PDB entry 2WBB | X-ray diffraction, 2.22 A resolution | chains C and D of the 4 polymer chains in the assembly

== Chain C (and D) ==
Protein: Fructose-1,6-bisphosphatase 1
Source organism: Homo sapiens
Notes: EC 3.1.3.11; chain D of this document is another copy of the same molecule, construct and numbering; everything in this record applies to it too
UniProtKB: P09467 (F16P1_HUMAN); residues 0-337 here correspond to UniProt positions 1-338 (UniProt number = residue number + 1)
Chain sequence (338 residues; each row starts with the number of its first residue; numbering starts at 0):
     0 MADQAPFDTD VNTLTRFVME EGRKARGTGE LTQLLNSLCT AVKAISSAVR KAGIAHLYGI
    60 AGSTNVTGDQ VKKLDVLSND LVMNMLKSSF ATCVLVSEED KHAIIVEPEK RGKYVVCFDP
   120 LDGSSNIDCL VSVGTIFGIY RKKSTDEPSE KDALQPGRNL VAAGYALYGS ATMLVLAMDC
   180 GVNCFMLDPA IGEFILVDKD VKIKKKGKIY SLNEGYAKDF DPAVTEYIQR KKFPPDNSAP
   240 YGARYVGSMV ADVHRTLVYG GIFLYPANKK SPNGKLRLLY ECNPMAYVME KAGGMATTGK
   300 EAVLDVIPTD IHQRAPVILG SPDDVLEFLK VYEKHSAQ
Disordered / not traced: 0-8, 62-71, 337
UniProt features mapped onto this chain:
  - binding site (AMP): Val17 to Gly21, Thr27 to Thr31, Lys112, Tyr113, Arg140
  - binding site (Mg(2+)): Asp68, Glu97, Asp118, Leu120, Asp121, Glu280
  - binding site (substrate): Asp121 to Ser124, Asn212 to Tyr215, Arg243 to Met248, Tyr264, Lys274 to Arg276
  - modified residue: Ala1 (N-acetylalanine), Lys150 (N6-succinyllysine), Tyr215 (Phosphotyrosine), Tyr244 (Phosphotyrosine), Tyr264 (Phosphotyrosine)

== Interface between chain C and chain D ==
Contacting residue pairs - 131 pairs, chain C then chain D:
  Val10(C) - Tyr57(D)
  Val10(C) - Gly58(D)
  Val10(C) - Ile59(D)
  Val48(C) - Ser169(D)
  Val48(C) - Ala170(D)
  Arg49(C) - Arg49(D)
  Arg49(C) - Gly168(D)  hydrogen bond (side chain-backbone)
  Arg49(C) - Ser169(D)  hydrogen bond (side chain-backbone)
  Arg49(C) - Ala170(D)
  Arg49(C) - Leu186(D)
  Arg49(C) - Pro188(D)
  Lys50(C) - Ala170(D)
  Lys50(C) - Met185(D)
  Lys50(C) - Asp187(D)
  Lys50(C) - Pro188(D)
  Ala51(C) - Asp187(D)
  Ala51(C) - Pro188(D)  hydrophobic
  Gly52(C) - Asp187(D)  hydrogen bond (backbone-side chain)
  Gly52(C) - Ala189(D)
  Ile53(C) - Asp187(D)  hydrogen bond (backbone-side chain)
  Ala54(C) - Asp187(D)  hydrogen bond (backbone-side chain)
  Ala54(C) - Ile190(D)  hydrophobic
  Ala54(C) - Ile194(D)  hydrophobic
  Tyr57(C) - Val10(D)
  Tyr57(C) - Ile194(D)  hydrophobic
  Tyr57(C) - Leu195(D)
  Tyr57(C) - Val196(D)
  Gly58(C) - Val10(D)
  Ile59(C) - Val10(D)
  Ile59(C) - Ile190(D)  hydrophobic
  Ser124(C) - Tyr258(D)  hydrogen bond (backbone-side chain)
  Asn125(C) - Arg243(D)
  Asn125(C) - Tyr258(D)
  Asp127(C) - Val257(D)
  Asp127(C) - Tyr258(D)
  Cys128(C) - Leu166(D)
  Cys128(C) - His253(D)
  Cys128(C) - Arg254(D)
  Cys128(C) - Tyr258(D)  hydrophobic
  Leu129(C) - Leu166(D)  hydrophobic
  Leu129(C) - Gly168(D)
  Leu129(C) - Ser169(D)  hydrogen bond (backbone-backbone)
  Leu129(C) - Ala170(D)
  Leu129(C) - Met172(D)  hydrophobic
  Val130(C) - Ser169(D)  hydrogen bond (backbone-side chain)
  Ser131(C) - Ser131(D)
  Leu166(C) - Cys128(D)
  Leu166(C) - Leu129(D)  hydrophobic
  Tyr167(C) - Ser169(D)
  Gly168(C) - Arg49(D)  hydrogen bond (backbone-side chain)
  Gly168(C) - Leu129(D)
  Gly168(C) - Gly168(D)
  Ser169(C) - Val48(D)
  Ser169(C) - Arg49(D)  hydrogen bond (backbone-side chain)
  Ser169(C) - Leu129(D)  hydrogen bond (backbone-backbone)
  Ser169(C) - Val130(D)
  Ser169(C) - Tyr167(D)
  Ala170(C) - Val48(D)
  Ala170(C) - Arg49(D)
  Ala170(C) - Lys50(D)
  Ala170(C) - Leu129(D)
  Met172(C) - Leu129(D)  hydrophobic
  Met185(C) - Lys50(D)
  Met185(C) - Ile53(D)  hydrophobic
  Leu186(C) - Arg49(D)
  Asp187(C) - Lys50(D)
  Asp187(C) - Ala51(D)
  Asp187(C) - Gly52(D)  hydrogen bond (side chain-backbone)
  Asp187(C) - Ile53(D)  hydrogen bond (side chain-backbone)
  Asp187(C) - Ala54(D)  hydrogen bond (side chain-backbone)
  Pro188(C) - Arg49(D)
  Pro188(C) - Lys50(D)
  Pro188(C) - Ala51(D)
  Ala189(C) - Gly52(D)
  Ile190(C) - Ala54(D)  hydrophobic
  Ile190(C) - Ile59(D)  hydrophobic
  Ile194(C) - Ala54(D)  hydrophobic
  Ile194(C) - Tyr57(D)  hydrophobic
  Leu195(C) - Tyr57(D)
  Val196(C) - Tyr57(D)
  Tyr209(C) - Glu213(D)
  Tyr209(C) - Gly214(D)  hydrogen bond (side chain-backbone)
  Asn212(C) - Gly241(D)
  Asn212(C) - Ala242(D)  hydrogen bond (side chain-backbone)
  Asn212(C) - Arg243(D)
  Glu213(C) - Tyr209(D)
  Glu213(C) - Glu213(D)
  Glu213(C) - Lys231(D)  salt bridge
  Glu213(C) - Ala242(D)
  Gly214(C) - Tyr209(D)
  Gly214(C) - Pro239(D)
  Gly214(C) - Tyr240(D)
  Gly214(C) - Ala242(D)
  Ala216(C) - Lys231(D)
  Ala216(C) - Phe232(D)  hydrophobic
  Lys217(C) - Lys231(D)
  Lys217(C) - Phe232(D)
  Lys217(C) - Ser237(D)
  Lys217(C) - Pro239(D)
  Lys231(C) - Glu213(D)  salt bridge
  Lys231(C) - Ala216(D)
  Lys231(C) - Lys217(D)
  Lys231(C) - Lys231(D)
  Phe232(C) - Lys217(D)
  Pro239(C) - Gly214(D)
  Pro239(C) - Tyr215(D)
  Pro239(C) - Lys217(D)
  Tyr240(C) - Gly214(D)
  Gly241(C) - Asn212(D)
  Ala242(C) - Asn212(D)  hydrogen bond (backbone-side chain)
  Ala242(C) - Glu213(D)
  Ala242(C) - Gly214(D)
  Ala242(C) - Tyr244(D)
  Arg243(C) - Asn125(D)
  Arg243(C) - Asn212(D)
  Arg243(C) - Tyr244(D)
  Arg243(C) - Val245(D)
  Arg243(C) - Gly246(D)
  Tyr244(C) - Ala242(D)
  Tyr244(C) - Arg243(D)
  Tyr244(C) - Tyr244(D)  hydrogen bond (backbone-backbone)
  Val245(C) - Val130(D)  hydrophobic
  Val245(C) - Arg243(D)
  Gly246(C) - Arg243(D)
  His253(C) - Cys128(D)
  Arg254(C) - Cys128(D)
  Val257(C) - Asp127(D)
  Tyr258(C) - Ser124(D)  hydrogen bond (side chain-backbone)
  Tyr258(C) - Asn125(D)
  Tyr258(C) - Asp127(D)  hydrogen bond (side chain-backbone)
  Tyr258(C) - Cys128(D)  hydrophobic
Also at the interface, not in a pair above, chain C (55 interface residues in all): Ile126, Val132
Also at the interface, not in a pair above, chain D (59 interface residues in all): Ile126, Val132, Thr171, Asn236

== Overview ==
The interface between chain C and chain D involves 55 residues on one side and 59 on the other, with 20
hydrogen bonds and 2 salt bridges. Polar contacts include Glu213(C)-Lys231(D), Arg49(C)-Gly168(D) and
Arg49(C)-Ser169(D).
Both chains are Fructose-1,6-bisphosphatase 1 (Homo sapiens). Entry 2WBB
(Fructose-1,6-bisphosphatase(d-fructose-1,6-bisphosphate-1- phosphohydrolase) (e.c.3.1.3.11) complexed with an
amp site inhibitor) was determined by X-ray diffraction (same publication as 2WBD).
